2ASJ - chains E and A of the 3 polymer chains in the assembly; structure by X-ray diffraction, 2.35 A resolution.

== Chain E ==
Molecule: 19-nt DNA strand
Sequence (19 nucleotides; numbered 901 to 919; the number before each row is that of its first residue):
   901 CTAACGCTACCATCCAACC
Unresolved in the structure: 901-906
Modified / non-standard residues: 8OG (8-oxo-2'-deoxy-guanosine-5'-monophosphate) at position 906

== Chain A ==
Protein: DNA polymerase IV
Source organism: Sulfolobus solfataricus
Notes: EC 2.7.7.7
UniProtKB: Q97W02 (DPO42_SULSO); residues 2-352 here = UniProt positions 2-352
Sequence (360 residues; numbered -7 to 352; the number before each row is that of its first residue; numbers below 1 keep their minus sign (Gly-7 is residue -7)):
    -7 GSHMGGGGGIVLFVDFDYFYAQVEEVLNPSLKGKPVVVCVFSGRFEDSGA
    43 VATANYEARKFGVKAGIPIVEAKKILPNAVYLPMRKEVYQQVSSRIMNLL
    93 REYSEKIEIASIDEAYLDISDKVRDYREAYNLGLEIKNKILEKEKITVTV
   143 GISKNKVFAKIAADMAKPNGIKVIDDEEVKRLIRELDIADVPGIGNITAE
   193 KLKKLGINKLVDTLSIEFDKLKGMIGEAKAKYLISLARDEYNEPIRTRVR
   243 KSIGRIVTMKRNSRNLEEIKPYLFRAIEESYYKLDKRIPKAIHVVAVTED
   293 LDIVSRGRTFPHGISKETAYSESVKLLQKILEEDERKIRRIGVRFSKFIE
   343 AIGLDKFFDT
Unresolved in the structure: -7 to 0, 342-352
Sequence notes: cloning artifact (-7 to 1)
Bound ions: Ca2+: Asp7, Asp105, Glu106 (shared with 1 residue of chain D)
Reported in the primary citation:
  - Ca2+ coordination: Asp7, Asp105, Glu106

== How chain E and chain A interact ==
Residue-residue contacts (25):
  DC907(E) with Val32(A), base contact; Ser34(A), phosphate contact; Gly41(A), sugar contact; Ala42(A), hydrogen bond to the sugar; Gly58(A), base contact
  DT908(E) with Val32(A), sugar contact; Ser34(A), phosphate contact; Arg247(A), hydrogen bond to the phosphate; Ile248(A), sugar contact; Thr250(A), hydrogen bond to the phosphate; Arg332(A), phosphate contact
  DA909(E) with Gly246(A), phosphate contact; Arg247(A), salt bridge to the phosphate; Ile248(A), hydrogen bond to the phosphate; Lys275(A), salt bridge to the phosphate
  DC910(E) with Arg242(A), salt bridge to the phosphate; Ser244(A), phosphate contact; Ile245(A), phosphate contact; Gly246(A), hydrogen bond to the phosphate; Arg336(A), salt bridge to the phosphate
  DC911(E) with Arg242(A), phosphate contact; Lys243(A), hydrogen bond to the phosphate; Ser244(A), hydrogen bond to the phosphate
  DT913(E) with Ala220(A), hydrogen bond to the phosphate
  DC914(E) with Gly218(A), phosphate contact
Other interface residues (no listed pair), chain A (23 interface residues in all): Val43, Glu219, Lys221, Val241, Arg331

== Overview ==
Chain E and chain A form an interface of 7 and 23 residues respectively, with 8 hydrogen bonds and 4 salt
bridges. Among the polar pairs are DC907(E)-Ala42(A), DT908(E)-Arg247(A) and DT908(E)-Thr250(A). The Ca2+ site
is built by Asp7(A), Asp105(A) and Glu106(A). The paper reports Ca2+ coordination by Asp7(A), Asp105(A) and
Glu106(A).
Chain E is a 19-nt DNA strand and chain A is DNA polymerase IV (Sulfolobus solfataricus); the structure,
oxoG-modified Preinsertion Binary Complex, was determined by X-ray diffraction, deposited together with 2ASD,
2ASL, 2ATL and 2AU0.
